PDB entry 8D8J | electron microscopy, 3.80 A resolution | chains V and a of the 16 polymer chains in the assembly

Chain V:
Molecule: 37S ribosomal protein PET123, mitochondrial
Source organism: Saccharomyces cerevisiae
UniProt: P17558 (RTPT_YEAST); residues 1-318 here = UniProt positions 1-318
Amino-acid sequence (318 residues; row label = number of the first residue in the row):
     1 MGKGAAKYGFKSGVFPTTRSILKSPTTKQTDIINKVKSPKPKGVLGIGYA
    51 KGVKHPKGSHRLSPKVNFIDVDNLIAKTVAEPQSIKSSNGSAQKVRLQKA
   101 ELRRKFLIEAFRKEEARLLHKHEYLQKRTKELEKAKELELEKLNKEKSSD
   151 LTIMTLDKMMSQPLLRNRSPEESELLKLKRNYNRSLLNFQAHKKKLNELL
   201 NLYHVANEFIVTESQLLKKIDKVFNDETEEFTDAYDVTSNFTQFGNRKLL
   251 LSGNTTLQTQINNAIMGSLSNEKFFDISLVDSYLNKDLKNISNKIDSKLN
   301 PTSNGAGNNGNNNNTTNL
Disordered / not traced: 1, 224-318

Chain a:
Molecule: 15S ribosomal RNA
Source organism: Saccharomyces cerevisiae
Sequence (1713 nucleotides; each row starts with the number of its first residue; note: 13 numbers in that range are skipped by the numbering (no residue carries them; nothing is unmodelled there); a row labelled like 1278A-1278M holds insertion residues (1278A, then the next letters in order); numbers below 1 keep their minus sign (U-63 is residue -63)):
   -63 UUUUAUAUAAUAAUAAUAAUAUAUAUAUAUAUAUAUUAUUAUAUUAGUUA
   -13 UAUAAUAAGGAAAAGUAAAAAAUUUAUAAGAAUAUGAUGUUGGUUCAGAU
    37 UAAGCGCUAAAUAAGGACAUGACACAUGCGAAUCAUACGUUUAUUAUUGA
    87 UAAGAUAAUAAAUAUGUGGUGUAAACGUGAGUAAUUUUAUUAGGAAUUAA
   137 UGAACUAUAGAAUAAGCUAAAUACUUAAUAUAUUAUUAUAUAAAAAUAAU
   187 UUAUAUAAUAAAAAGGAUAUAUAUAUAAUAUAUAUUUAUCUAUAGUCAAG
   237 CCAAUAAUGGUUUAGGUAGUAGGUUUAUUAAGAGUUAAACCUAGCCAACG
   287 AUCCAUAAUCGAUAAUGAAAGUUAGAACGAUCACGUUGACUCUGAAAUAU
   337 AGUCAAUAUCUAUAAGAUACAGCAGUGAGGAAUAUUGGACAAUGAUCGAA
   387 AGAUUGAUCCAGUUACUUAUUAGGAUGAUAUAUAAAAAUAUUUUAUUUUA
   437 UUUAUAAAUAUUAAAUAUUUAUAAUAAUAAUAAUAAUAAUAUAUAUAUAU
   487 AAAUUGAUUAAAAAUAAAAUCCAUAAAUAAUUAAAAUAAUGAUAUUAAUU
   537 ACCAUAUAUAUUUUUAUAUGGAUAUAUAUAUUAAUAAUAAUAUUAAUUUU
   587 AUUAUUAUUAAUAAUAUAUUUUAAUAGUCCUGACUAAUAUUUGUGCCAGC
   637 AGUCGCGGUAACACAAAGAGGGCGAGCGUUAAUCAUAAUGGUUUAAAGGA
   687 UCCGUAGAAUGAAUUAUAUAUUAUAAUUUAGAGUUAAUAAAAUAUAAUUA
   737 AAGAAUUAUAAUAGUAAAGAUGAAAUAAUAAUAAUAAUUAUAAGACUAAU
   787 AUAUGUGAAAAUAUUAAUUAAAUAUUAACUGACAUUGAGGGAUUAAAACU
   837 AGAGUAGCGAAACGGAUUCGAUACCCGUGUAGUUCUAGUAGUAAACUAUG
   887 AAUACAAUUAUUUAUAAUAUAUAUUAUAUAUAAAUAAUAAAUGAAAAUGA
   937 AAGUAUUCCACCUGAAGAGUACGUUAGCAAUAAUGAAACUCAAAACAAUA
   987 GACGGUUACAGACUUAAGCAGUGGAGCAUGUUAUUUAAUUCGAUAAUCCA
  1037 CGACUAACCUUACCAUAUUUUGAAUAUUAUAAUAAUUAUUAUAAUUAUUA
  1087 UAUUACAGGCGUUACAUUGUUGUCUUUAGUUCGUGCUGCAAAGUUUUAGA
  1137 UUAAGUUCAUAAACGAACAAAACUCCAUAUAUAUAAUUUUAAUUAUAUAU
  1187 AAUUUUAUAUUAUUUAUUAAUAUAAAGAAAGGAAUUAAGACAAAUCAUAA
  1237 UGAUCCUUAUAAUAUGGGUAAUAGACGUGCUAUAAUAAAAUG
1278A-1278M AUAAUAAAAUUAU
  1282 AUAAA
  1297 AUAUAUUUAAUUAUAUUUAAUUAAUAAUAUAAAACAUUUUAAUUUUUAAU
  1347 AUAUUUUUUUAUUAUAUAUUAAUAUGAAUUAUAAUCUGAAAUUCGAUUAU
  1397 AUGAAAAAAGAAUUGCUAGUAAUACGUAAAUUAGUAUGUUACGGUGAAUA
  1447 UUCUAACUGUUUCGCACUAAUCACUCAUCACGCGUUGAAACAUAUUAUUA
  1497 UCUUAUUAUUUAUAUAAUAUUUUUUAAUAAAUAUUAAUAAUUAUUAAUUU
  1547 AUAUUUAUUUAUAUCAGAAAUAAUAUGAAUUAAUGCGAAGUUGAAAUACA
  1597 GUUACCGUAGGGGAACCUGCGGUGGGCUUAUAAAUAUCUUAAAUAUUCUU
  1647 ACA
Disordered / not traced: -54 to -16, 3-7, 86-88, 167-171, 211-213, 421-477, 546-549, 564-599, 705-707, 750-771, 841-869, 880-884, 906-910, 1028-1046, 1075-1077, 1108-1234, 1278A-1278M, 1297-1327, 1339-1367, 1374-1400, 1529-1535, 1592-1649
Bound ions: Mg2+ site 1: A55, U56, G115; Mg2+ site 2 near A110 (its only coordinating residue here); Mg2+ site 3: G115, A294; Mg2+ site 4: A116, G117, A294; Mg2+ site 5 near A159 (its only coordinating residue here); Mg2+ site 6 near U256 (its only coordinating residue here); Mg2+ site 7: A312, A313; Mg2+ site 8 near G321 (its only coordinating residue here); Mg2+ site 9: G321, U336; Mg2+ site 10: C356, A357; Mg2+ site 11: C376, U379; Mg2+ site 12 near G492 (its only coordinating residue here); 5 more Mg2+ sites not listed

Interface between chain V and chain a:
Residue-residue contacts (85; chain V residue first):
  Gly2(V) - U299(a)  hydrogen bond to the phosphate
  Gly2(V) - A300(a)  hydrogen bond to the phosphate
  Lys3(V) - G303(a)  base contact
  Lys3(V) - A306(a)  salt bridge to the phosphate
  Lys3(V) - G307(a)  base contact
  Gly4(V) - A298(a)  phosphate contact
  Ala5(V) - A298(a)  sugar contact
  Ala5(V) - U299(a)  phosphate contact
  Tyr8(V) - A298(a)  base contact
  Lys11(V) - A298(a)  sugar contact
  Ser12(V) - A298(a)  phosphate contact
  Ser12(V) - U299(a)  phosphate contact
  Gly13(V) - A298(a)  hydrogen bond to the sugar
  Val14(V) - A298(a)  base contact
  Arg19(V) - C233(a)  salt bridge to the phosphate
  Arg19(V) - A234(a)  salt bridge to the phosphate
  Lys23(V) - U232(a)  salt bridge to the phosphate
  Lys23(V) - C233(a)  salt bridge to the phosphate
  Val36(V) - A182(a)  base contact
  Lys37(V) - A182(a)  phosphate contact
  Lys40(V) - A182(a)  phosphate contact
  Lys40(V) - U183(a)  phosphate contact
  Lys51(V) - A184(a)  base contact
  His55(V) - A185(a)  phosphate contact
  Lys57(V) - U260(a)  salt bridge to the phosphate
  Lys57(V) - U261(a)  salt bridge to the phosphate
  Gly58(V) - A132(a)  sugar contact
  Ser59(V) - A132(a)  hydrogen bond to the phosphate
  His60(V) - A132(a)  salt bridge to the phosphate
  His60(V) - U133(a)  hydrogen bond to the sugar
  His60(V) - U186(a)  salt bridge to the phosphate
  Arg61(V) - A184(a)  salt bridge to the phosphate
  Leu62(V) - U133(a)  hydrogen bond to the base
  Leu62(V) - U183(a)  phosphate contact
  Ser63(V) - A131(a)  phosphate contact
  Ser63(V) - U133(a)  base contact
  Pro64(V) - A131(a)  phosphate contact
  Pro64(V) - U133(a)  base contact
  Lys65(V) - A182(a)  base contact
  Lys65(V) - U186(a)  base contact
  Lys65(V) - U187(a)  sugar contact
  Val66(V) - A182(a)  hydrogen bond to the base
  Phe68(V) - A182(a)  base contact
  Lys77(V) - A143(a)  base contact
  Lys77(V) - U229(a)  hydrogen bond to the sugar
  Lys77(V) - A230(a)  sugar contact
  Thr78(V) - A143(a)  base contact
  Thr78(V) - A230(a)  sugar contact
  Thr78(V) - G231(a)  sugar contact
  Val79(V) - A143(a)  hydrogen bond to the sugar
  Glu81(V) - U144(a)  sugar contact
  Glu81(V) - A145(a)  phosphate contact
  Pro82(V) - A145(a)  phosphate contact
  Gln83(V) - U144(a)  phosphate contact
  Gln83(V) - A145(a)  hydrogen bond to the phosphate
  Ser84(V) - A145(a)  phosphate contact
  Ser88(V) - U221(a)  phosphate contact
  Asn89(V) - U221(a)  sugar contact
  Gly90(V) - U221(a)  phosphate contact
  Gly90(V) - U222(a)  phosphate contact
  Ser91(V) - U221(a)  phosphate contact
  Ser91(V) - U222(a)  hydrogen bond to the phosphate
  Ala92(V) - U222(a)  hydrogen bond to the phosphate
  Ala92(V) - U223(a)  phosphate contact
  Gln93(V) - U221(a)  hydrogen bond to the phosphate
  Gln93(V) - U222(a)  hydrogen bond to the phosphate
  Ala100(V) - A143(a)  phosphate contact
  Ala100(V) - U144(a)  phosphate contact
  Arg103(V) - U142(a)  hydrogen bond to the phosphate
  Arg103(V) - A143(a)  salt bridge to the phosphate
  Arg104(V) - A143(a)  hydrogen bond to the phosphate
  Arg104(V) - U144(a)  salt bridge to the phosphate
  Gln162(V) - U701(a)  phosphate contact
  Pro163(V) - U701(a)  phosphate contact
  Leu164(V) - U700(a)  sugar contact
  Leu164(V) - U701(a)  hydrogen bond to the phosphate
  Leu165(V) - U700(a)  sugar contact
  Asn167(V) - U713(a)  hydrogen bond to the sugar
  Arg168(V) - U714(a)  salt bridge to the phosphate
  Arg168(V) - U715(a)  salt bridge to the phosphate
  Arg180(V) - U715(a)  salt bridge to the phosphate
  Arg180(V) - A814(a)  sugar contact
  Arg180(V) - C815(a)  salt bridge to the phosphate
  Asn183(V) - A813(a)  phosphate contact
  Leu187(V) - A813(a)  sugar contact
Interface residues without a listed pair, chain V (56 interface residues in all): Ile21, Ala80, Phe111, Arg184
Interface residues without a listed pair, chain a (41 interface residues in all): A220, A301, U302

Overview:
56 residues of chain V face 41 of chain a across their interface, with 18 hydrogen bonds and 16 salt bridges.
Polar contacts include Leu62(V)-U133(a), Val66(V)-A182(a) and Gly13(V)-A298(a). A55(a), U56(a) and G115(a)
coordinate Mg2+ site 1. G115(a) and A294(a) form the Mg2+ site 3.
Chain V is 37S ribosomal protein PET123, mitochondrial and chain a is 15S ribosomal RNA, both from
Saccharomyces cerevisiae; the structure, Yeast mitochondrial small subunit assembly intermediate (State 1),
was determined by electron microscopy together with 8D8K and 8D8L from the same study.
